5HU8 - chains A and D of the 6 polymer chains in the assembly; structure by X-ray diffraction, 2.45 A resolution.

Chain A:
Molecule: hemagglutinin HA1
Source organism: unidentified influenza virus
Chain sequence (334 residues; row label = number of the first residue in the row; numbers below 1 keep their minus sign (Ala-4 is residue -4)):
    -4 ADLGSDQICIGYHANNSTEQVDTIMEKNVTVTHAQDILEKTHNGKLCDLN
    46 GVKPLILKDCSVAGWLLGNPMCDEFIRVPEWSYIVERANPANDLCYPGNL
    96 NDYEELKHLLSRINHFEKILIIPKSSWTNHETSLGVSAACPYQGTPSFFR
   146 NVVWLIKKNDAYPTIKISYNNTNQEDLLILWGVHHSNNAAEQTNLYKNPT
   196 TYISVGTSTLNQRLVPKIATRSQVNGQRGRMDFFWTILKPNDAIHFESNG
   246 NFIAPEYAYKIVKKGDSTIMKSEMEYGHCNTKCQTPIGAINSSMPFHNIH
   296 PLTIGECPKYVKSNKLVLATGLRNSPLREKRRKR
Not modelled in the structure: -4 to -1, 320-329
Cystine bridges: Cys42-Cys274, Cys55-Cys67, Cys90-Cys135, Cys278-Cys302
Glycans and other covalent adducts: glycan linked to Asn23, Asn165; N-acetylglucosamine (NAG) linked to Asn286
What the authors report for this chain:
  - post-translational modification sites: Asn23, Asn165, Asn286

Chain D:
Molecule: hemagglutinin HA2
Source organism: unidentified influenza virus
Chain sequence (181 residues; each row starts with the number of its first residue):
     1 GLFGAIAGFIEGGWQGMVDGWYGYHHSNEQGSGYAADKESTQKAIDGVTN
    51 KVNSIIDKMNTQFEAVGREFNNLERRIENLNKKMEDGFLDVWTYNAELLV
   101 LMENERTLDFHDSNVKNLYDKVRLQLRDNAKELGNGCFEFYHKCDNKCME
   151 SVRNGTYDYPQYSEEARLKREEISSGRLVPR
Not modelled in the structure: 1-11, 174-181
Cystine bridges: Cys144-Cys148

How chain A and chain D interact:
Residue-residue contacts (9; chain A residue first):
  Asp97(A) with Leu73(D)
  Glu99(A) with Arg76(D)
  Glu100(A) with Leu73(D); Glu74(D), hydrogen bond (side chain-backbone); Arg75(D), hydrogen bond (side chain-backbone); Arg76(D), salt bridge
  His103(A) with Arg75(D); Arg76(D)
  Lys304(A) with Asp90(D), salt bridge
Also at the interface, not in a pair above, chain A (7 interface residues in all): Trp230, Phe291
Also at the interface, not in a pair above, chain D (8 interface residues in all): Asn72, Asn79, Tyr94

Overview:
7 residues of chain A and 8 residues of chain D are in contact; the contacts include 2 hydrogen bonds and 2
salt bridges. Among the polar pairs are Glu100(A)-Arg76(D), Lys304(A)-Asp90(D) and Glu100(A)-Glu74(D).
Covalently linked N-acetylglucosamine: at Asn286(A). The paper reports modification sites Asn23(A), Asn165(A)
and Asn286(A).
Chain A is hemagglutinin HA1 and chain D is hemagglutinin HA2, both from unidentified influenza virus; the
structure, The crystal structure of hemagglutinin from A/Sichuan/26221/2014 (H5N6) influenza virus, was
determined by X-ray diffraction together with 5HUF, 5HUG, 5HUK, 5HUM and 5HUN from the same study.
